5HXT - chains A and B; structure by X-ray diffraction, 2.15 A resolution.

[Chain A (and B)]
Protein: (2Z, 6Z)-farnesyl diphosphate synthase, chloroplastic
From: Solanum habrochaites
Notes: EC 2.5.1.92; chain B of this document is another copy of the same molecule, construct and numbering; everything in this record applies to it too
UniProtKB: B8XA40 (ZFPS_SOLHA); numbering as in UniProt (aligned over 72-303)
Sequence (233 residues; row label = number of the first residue in the row):
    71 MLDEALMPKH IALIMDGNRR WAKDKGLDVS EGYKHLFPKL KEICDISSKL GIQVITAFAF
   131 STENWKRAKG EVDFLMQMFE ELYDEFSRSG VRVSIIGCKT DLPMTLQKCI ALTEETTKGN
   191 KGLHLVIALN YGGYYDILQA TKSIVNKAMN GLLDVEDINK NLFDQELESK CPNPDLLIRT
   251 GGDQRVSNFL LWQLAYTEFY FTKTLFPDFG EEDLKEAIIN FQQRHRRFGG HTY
Unresolved in the structure: 71-75, 297-303 (chain B: 297-303)
Sequence notes: initiating methionine (71); engineered mutation A75 (Glu in B8XA40), Y103 (His in B8XA40)
Metal / ion sites: Mg2+: D86 (together with dimethylallyl S-thiolodiphosphate, isopentyl pyrophosphate)
Residues lining bound ligands:
  - dimethylallyl S-thiolodiphosphate (DST): M85, D86, G87, N88, R89, R90, Y103, A129, F130, N134, R137, L145
  - isopentyl pyrophosphate (IPR): I84, M85, D86, F128, A129, F130, S131, E133, N134, R137, R249, R255, S257
Reported in the primary citation:
  - binding site for dimethylallyl S-thiolodiphosphate: N88, R89, R90, Y103, L106, R137
  - binding site for isopentyl pyrophosphate: S131, N134, R249, R255, S257
  - catalytic residues: N134
  - catalytic residues: Y103 (proposed by the authors, not directly observed)
  - specificity-determining residues: L106 (citing earlier work)
  - catalytic residues: S131, R137 (citing earlier work)
  - mutagenesis - H103Y/R297A: abolished catalytic activity
  - mutagenesis - H103Y/R296A: decreased catalytic activity

[Chain A / chain B interface]
Residue-residue contacts (74):
  E133(A) - Y266(B)  hydrogen bond
  Y204(A) - K230(B)
  Y204(A) - W262(B)
  Y204(A) - A265(B)
  I207(A) - I207(B)  hydrophobic
  I207(A) - F233(B)  hydrophobic
  I207(A) - W262(B)  hydrophobic
  L208(A) - N229(B)
  L208(A) - K230(B)
  T211(A) - T211(B)
  T211(A) - F233(B)
  K212(A) - V225(B)
  K212(A) - I228(B)
  V215(A) - V215(B)  hydrophobic
  V215(A) - A218(B)  hydrophobic
  V215(A) - I228(B)  hydrophobic
  A218(A) - V215(B)  hydrophobic
  A218(A) - M219(B)
  M219(A) - A218(B)
  M219(A) - M219(B)  hydrophobic
  V225(A) - K212(B)
  V225(A) - V215(B)  hydrophobic
  V225(A) - N216(B)
  I228(A) - K212(B)
  I228(A) - V215(B)  hydrophobic
  N229(A) - L208(B)
  K230(A) - Y204(B)
  K230(A) - L208(B)
  F233(A) - L208(B)  hydrophobic
  F233(A) - T211(B)
  G252(A) - R294(B)  hydrogen bond (backbone-side chain)
  D253(A) - R296(B)  salt bridge
  Q254(A) - T267(B)
  Q254(A) - E268(B)  hydrogen bond (backbone-side chain)
  Q254(A) - F269(B)  hydrogen bond (backbone-backbone)
  Q254(A) - R294(B)
  R255(A) - Y266(B)
  R255(A) - T267(B)
  R255(A) - E268(B)  salt bridge
  R255(A) - R296(B)
  V256(A) - L264(B)
  V256(A) - A265(B)
  V256(A) - F269(B)  hydrophobic
  S257(A) - A265(B)  hydrogen bond (backbone-backbone)
  S257(A) - Y266(B)
  N258(A) - A265(B)  hydrogen bond (backbone-backbone)
  N258(A) - Y266(B)
  L261(A) - L261(B)
  L261(A) - A265(B)  hydrophobic
  W262(A) - Y204(B)
  W262(A) - I207(B)  hydrophobic
  A265(A) - Y204(B)
  A265(A) - V256(B)
  A265(A) - S257(B)  hydrogen bond (backbone-backbone)
  A265(A) - N258(B)  hydrogen bond (backbone-backbone)
  A265(A) - L261(B)  hydrophobic
  Y266(A) - E133(B)  hydrogen bond
  Y266(A) - R255(B)  hydrogen bond (backbone-side chain)
  Y266(A) - S257(B)
  Y266(A) - N258(B)
  T267(A) - Q254(B)
  T267(A) - R255(B)
  E268(A) - D253(B)
  E268(A) - Q254(B)
  E268(A) - R255(B)  salt bridge
  F269(A) - Q254(B)  hydrogen bond (backbone-backbone)
  F269(A) - V256(B)  hydrophobic
  F269(A) - F269(B)  hydrophobic
  F269(A) - F271(B)  hydrophobic
  F271(A) - F269(B)  hydrophobic
  F271(A) - F271(B)  hydrophobic
  R294(A) - Q254(B)
  H295(A) - D253(B)
  R296(A) - R255(B)
Interface residues without a listed pair, chain A (35 interface residues in all): I214, N243, L264
Interface residues without a listed pair, chain B (33 interface residues in all): I214

[Summary]
35 residues of chain A and 33 residues of chain B are in contact; the contacts include 11 hydrogen bonds and 3
salt bridges. Among the polar pairs are D253(A)-R296(B), R255(A)-E268(B) and E133(A)-Y266(B). From the paper:
catalytic residues N134(A), Y103(A) and S131(A) among others; H103Y/R297A of chain A abolish catalytic
activity.
Chain A and chain B are both (2Z, 6Z)-farnesyl diphosphate synthase, chloroplastic (Solanum habrochaites); the
structure, Crystal Structure of Z,Z-Farnesyl Diphosphate Synthase (D71M, E75A and H103Y Mutants) Complexed
with IPP and DMSPP, was determined by X-ray diffraction, deposited together with 5HXN, 5HXO, 5HXP and 5HXQ.
